8YGF - chains F and G of the 8 polymer chains in the assembly; structure by electron microscopy, 4.66 A resolution (low resolution: residue-level contacts below are approximate; hydrogen-bond / salt-bridge calls are withheld).

[Chain F]
Molecule: SIR2-like domain-containing protein
Source organism: Bacillus subtilis A29
UniProt: D4G637 (D4G637_BACNB); residues 1-1005 here = UniProt positions 1-1005
Chain sequence (1005 residues; each row starts with the number of its first residue):
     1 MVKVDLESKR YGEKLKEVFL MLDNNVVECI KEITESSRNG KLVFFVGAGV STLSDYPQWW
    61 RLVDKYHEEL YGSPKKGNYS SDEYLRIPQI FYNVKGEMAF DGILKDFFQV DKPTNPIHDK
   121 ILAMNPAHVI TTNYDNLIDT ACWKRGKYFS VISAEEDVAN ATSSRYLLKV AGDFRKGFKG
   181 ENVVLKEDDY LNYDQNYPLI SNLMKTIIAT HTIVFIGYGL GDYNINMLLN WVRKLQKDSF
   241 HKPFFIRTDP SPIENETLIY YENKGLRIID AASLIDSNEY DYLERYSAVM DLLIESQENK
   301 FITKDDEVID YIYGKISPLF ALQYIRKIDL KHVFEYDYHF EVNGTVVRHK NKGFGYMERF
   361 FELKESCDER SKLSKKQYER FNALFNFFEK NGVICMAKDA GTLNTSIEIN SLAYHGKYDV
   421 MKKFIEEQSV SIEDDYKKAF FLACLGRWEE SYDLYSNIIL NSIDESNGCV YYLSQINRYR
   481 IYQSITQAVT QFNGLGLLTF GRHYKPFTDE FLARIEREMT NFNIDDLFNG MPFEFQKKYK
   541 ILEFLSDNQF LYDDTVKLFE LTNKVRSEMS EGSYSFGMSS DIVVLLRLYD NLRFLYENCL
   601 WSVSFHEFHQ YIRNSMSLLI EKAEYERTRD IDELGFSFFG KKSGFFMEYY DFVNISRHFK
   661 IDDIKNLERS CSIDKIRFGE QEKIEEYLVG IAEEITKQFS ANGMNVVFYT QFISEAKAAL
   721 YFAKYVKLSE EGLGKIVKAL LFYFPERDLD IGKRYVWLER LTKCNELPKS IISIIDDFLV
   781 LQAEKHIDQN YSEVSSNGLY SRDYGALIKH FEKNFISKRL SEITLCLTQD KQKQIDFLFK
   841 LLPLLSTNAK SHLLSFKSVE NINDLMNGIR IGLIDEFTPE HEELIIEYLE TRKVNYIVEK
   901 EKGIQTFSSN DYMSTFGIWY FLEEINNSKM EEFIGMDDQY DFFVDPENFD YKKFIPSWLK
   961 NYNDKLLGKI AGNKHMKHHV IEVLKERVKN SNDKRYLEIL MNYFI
Disordered / not traced: 1-22
Sequence notes: engineered mutation Ala-171 (His in D4G637)
What the authors report for this chain:
  - catalytic residues: Ser-51, Asn-133, Asp-135 (by similarity / conservation)
  - mutagenesis - N133A/H171A, H171A: abolished catalytic activity on SPR TTP
  - mutagenesis - H171A: increased growth in response to TTP

[Chain G]
Molecule: SPR
Source organism: Bacillus subtilis A29
UniProt: A0A162TY69 (A0A162TY69_BACIU); residues 1-264 here = UniProt positions 1-264
Chain sequence (264 residues; each row starts with the number of its first residue):
     1 MKTVIQDTAD VYFKRKSDGK LVFTAEAQTA SFSQAISEEK LRGGIGNKPL YILKSEKEIN
    61 LTVKNAFFDL EWLAMTQGET IQEETKVKVF DREHGLIVDD TNKVTLKGKP VSDVTFYNKK
   121 GLTYKIAVST DGTYTIPTAF AAAKDKLTAV YQIEKVGRRL AIKASKFSER YEVEYRTIAY
   181 NPDTEEVYSD IYIQFPNVSP SGEFEMSLEN GNALAPEIKF EALADTDTDE MAVVIEASRD
   241 ENTAAPVEDT TGSTQSSDLG GTTE
Disordered / not traced: 79-167, 241-264

[Interface between chain F and chain G]
Residue-residue contacts (85):
  Arg-480(F) / Glu-209(G)
  Gln-487(F) / Ser-207(G)
  Gln-487(F) / Leu-208(G)
  Phe-492(F) / Phe-204(G)
  Asn-493(F) / Gln-77(G)
  Leu-495(F) / Ile-218(G)
  Gly-496(F) / Phe-204(G)
  Leu-497(F) / Thr-76(G)
  Leu-498(F) / Tyr-171(G)
  Phe-500(F) / Phe-204(G)
  His-503(F) / Gln-77(G)
  Asn-548(F) / Glu-209(G)
  Phe-550(F) / Glu-209(G)
  Tyr-552(F) / Asn-210(G)
  Ser-604(F) / Glu-205(G)
  Ser-604(F) / Ser-207(G)
  Phe-605(F) / Ser-207(G)
  Phe-605(F) / Leu-208(G)
  His-606(F) / Ser-207(G)
  Glu-607(F) / Leu-208(G)
  Glu-607(F) / Glu-209(G)
  Glu-607(F) / Asn-210(G)
  Lys-660(F) / Glu-203(G)
  Thr-710(F) / Phe-204(G)
  Thr-710(F) / Glu-205(G)
  Gln-711(F) / Glu-205(G)
  Asp-750(F) / Leu-223(G)
  Ser-792(F) / Arg-170(G)
  Val-794(F) / Asn-197(G)
  Val-794(F) / Leu-223(G)
  Val-794(F) / Ala-224(G)
  Val-794(F) / Asp-225(G)
  Ser-795(F) / Leu-223(G)
  Ser-795(F) / Ala-224(G)
  Ser-796(F) / Lys-57(G)
  Ser-796(F) / Glu-221(G)
  Ser-796(F) / Ala-222(G)
  Ser-796(F) / Leu-223(G)
  Tyr-800(F) / Ala-224(G)
  Tyr-800(F) / Thr-226(G)
  His-810(F) / Leu-41(G)
  Asn-863(F) / Thr-226(G)
  Asn-863(F) / Asp-227(G)
  Ile-869(F) / Tyr-51(G)
  Gly-872(F) / Lys-48(G)
  Leu-873(F) / Lys-48(G)
  Ile-874(F) / Lys-48(G)
  Ile-874(F) / Tyr-51(G)
  Asp-875(F) / Asn-47(G)
  Asp-875(F) / Lys-48(G)
  Asp-875(F) / Pro-49(G)
  Glu-876(F) / Asn-47(G)
  Gly-903(F) / Glu-236(G)
  Ile-904(F) / Val-234(G)
  Ile-904(F) / Ile-235(G)
  Ile-904(F) / Glu-236(G)
  Gln-905(F) / Glu-236(G)
  Thr-906(F) / Val-234(G)
  Phe-907(F) / Ala-232(G)
  Phe-907(F) / Val-234(G)
  Ser-908(F) / Ala-232(G)
  Ser-909(F) / Lys-57(G)
  Ser-909(F) / Glu-230(G)
  Ser-909(F) / Met-231(G)
  Ser-909(F) / Ala-232(G)
  Asn-910(F) / Thr-228(G)
  Asn-910(F) / Asp-229(G)
  Ile-918(F) / Tyr-51(G)
  Ile-918(F) / Leu-53(G)
  Leu-922(F) / Pro-49(G)
  Glu-924(F) / Pro-49(G)
  Trp-958(F) / Leu-53(G)
  Lys-960(F) / Glu-38(G)
  Asn-961(F) / Glu-38(G)
  Asn-961(F) / Leu-53(G)
  Tyr-962(F) / Leu-53(G)
  Asn-963(F) / Leu-50(G)
  Asn-963(F) / Tyr-51(G)
  Asn-963(F) / Ile-52(G)
  Asp-964(F) / Arg-42(G)
  Lys-965(F) / Gly-46(G)
  Lys-965(F) / Lys-48(G)
  Lys-965(F) / Pro-49(G)
  Leu-966(F) / Tyr-51(G)
  Arg-995(F) / Glu-38(G)
Also at the interface, not in a pair above, chain F (65 interface residues in all): Gln-483, Gln-491, Gly-494, Thr-499, Lys-505, Arg-747, Asn-797, Leu-799, Arg-870, Arg-892, Gln-939
Also at the interface, not in a pair above, chain G (49 interface residues in all): Ile-36, Lys-54, Glu-56, Phe-68, Leu-73, Ser-168, Pro-200, Met-206, Val-233

[In short]
65 residues of chain F face 49 of chain G across their interface. The paper reports catalytic residues
Ser-51(F), Asn-133(F) and Asp-135(F); N133A/H171A and H171A of chain F abolish catalytic activity on SPR TTP.
Chain F is SIR2-like domain-containing protein and chain G is SPR, both from Bacillus subtilis A29; the
structure, The tetramer Structure of SPR-DSR2 complex, was determined by electron microscopy together with
8YGC, 8YGK, 8YGN, 8YGO and 8YGP from the same study.
